2H9G - chains A and B of the 3 polymer chains in the assembly; structure by X-ray diffraction, 2.32 A resolution.

# Chain A
Name: Fab BdF1, light chain
From: Homo sapiens
Notes: fragment: Fab fragment; antibody fragment or engineered binder
Amino-acid sequence (214 residues; numbered 1 to 214; the number before each row is that of its first residue):
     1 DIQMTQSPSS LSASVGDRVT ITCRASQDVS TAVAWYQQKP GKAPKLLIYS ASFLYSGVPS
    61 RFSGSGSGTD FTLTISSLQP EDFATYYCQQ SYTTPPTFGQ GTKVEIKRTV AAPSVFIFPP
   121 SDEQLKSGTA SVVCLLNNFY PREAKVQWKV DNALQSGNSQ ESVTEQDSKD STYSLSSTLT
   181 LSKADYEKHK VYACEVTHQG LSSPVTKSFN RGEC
Disordered / not traced: 212-214
Cystine bridges: Cys23-Cys88, Cys134-Cys194

# Chain B
Name: Fab BdF1, heavy chain
From: Homo sapiens
Notes: fragment: Fab fragment; antibody fragment or engineered binder
Amino-acid sequence (228 residues; each row starts with the number of its first residue; a row labelled like 82A-82C holds insertion residues (82A, then the next letters in order)):
     1 EVQLVESGGG LVQPGGSLRL SCAASGFSIG KSGIHWVRQA PGKGLEWVAV IY
   52A P
    53 HDGNTAYADS VKGRFTISAD TSKNTAYLQM
82A-82C NSL
    83 RAEDTAVYYC ARRLALVR
100A-100C MWM
   101 DYWGQGTLVT VSSASTKGPS VFPLAPSSKS TSGGTAALGC LVKDYFPEPV TVSWNSGALT
   161 SGVHTFPAVL QSSGLYSLSS VVTVPSSSLG TQTYICNVNH KPSNTKVDKK VEPKSCDKTH
   221 L
Disordered / not traced: 129-133, 214-221
Cystine bridges: Cys22-Cys92, Cys140-Cys196

# Interface between chain A and chain B
Pairs across the interface (73):
  Ala32(A) - Arg100(B)
  Ala32(A) - Trp100B(B)
  Val33(A) - Trp100B(B)
  Ala34(A) - Trp100B(B)  hydrophobic
  Tyr36(A) - Met100A(B)
  Tyr36(A) - Trp100B(B)
  Tyr36(A) - Met100C(B)  hydrogen bond (side chain-backbone)
  Tyr36(A) - Trp103(B)  hydrophobic
  Gln38(A) - Gln39(B)  hydrogen bond
  Gln38(A) - Tyr91(B)
  Lys42(A) - Tyr91(B)  hydrogen bond (backbone-side chain)
  Ala43(A) - Tyr91(B)  hydrophobic
  Ala43(A) - Trp103(B)  hydrophobic
  Ala43(A) - Gly104(B)
  Pro44(A) - Leu45(B)  hydrophobic
  Pro44(A) - Trp103(B)
  Leu46(A) - Leu96(B)  hydrophobic
  Leu46(A) - Met100C(B)
  Tyr49(A) - Trp100B(B)
  Ser50(A) - Trp100B(B)
  Tyr55(A) - Leu96(B)  hydrophobic
  Tyr55(A) - Asp101(B)  hydrogen bond
  Tyr55(A) - Tyr102(B)
  Tyr87(A) - Gln39(B)  hydrogen bond
  Tyr87(A) - Lys43(B)
  Tyr87(A) - Gly44(B)
  Tyr87(A) - Leu45(B)  hydrophobic
  Gln89(A) - Met100A(B)  hydrogen bond (side chain-backbone)
  Gln89(A) - Trp100B(B)
  Gln89(A) - Met100C(B)
  Ser91(A) - Arg100(B)  hydrogen bond (backbone-side chain)
  Ser91(A) - Met100A(B)  hydrogen bond (side chain-backbone)
  Ser91(A) - Trp100B(B)
  Thr94(A) - Met100A(B)
  Pro95(A) - Trp47(B)  hydrophobic
  Pro96(A) - Trp47(B)
  Pro96(A) - Met100A(B)
  Phe98(A) - Leu45(B)
  Phe98(A) - Met100C(B)  hydrophobic
  Phe116(A) - Ala137(B)  hydrophobic
  Ile117(A) - Ser128(B)
  Phe118(A) - Leu124(B)  hydrophobic
  Phe118(A) - Ala125(B)
  Phe118(A) - Ala137(B)
  Ser121(A) - Phe122(B)
  Ser121(A) - Pro123(B)
  Glu123(A) - Val121(B)
  Glu123(A) - Phe122(B)
  Glu123(A) - Pro123(B)
  Glu123(A) - Lys209(B)  salt bridge
  Gln124(A) - Phe122(B)
  Gln124(A) - Lys143(B)
  Ser131(A) - Leu141(B)
  Ser131(A) - Lys143(B)
  Val133(A) - Leu124(B)  hydrophobic
  Leu135(A) - Ala137(B)  hydrophobic
  Leu135(A) - Phe166(B)  hydrophobic
  Leu135(A) - Val181(B)  hydrophobic
  Asn137(A) - His164(B)  hydrogen bond
  Asn137(A) - Thr183(B)
  Asn138(A) - His164(B)  hydrogen bond
  Gln160(A) - Val169(B)
  Gln160(A) - Leu170(B)  hydrogen bond (side chain-backbone)
  Gln160(A) - Gln171(B)
  Glu161(A) - Val169(B)
  Ser162(A) - Phe166(B)
  Ser162(A) - Pro167(B)  hydrogen bond (side chain-backbone)
  Ser162(A) - Val169(B)
  Val163(A) - Pro167(B)
  Ser174(A) - His164(B)
  Ser174(A) - Phe166(B)
  Leu175(A) - Phe166(B)  hydrophobic
  Ser176(A) - Phe166(B)
Also at the interface, not in a pair above, chain A (41 interface residues in all): Ser127, Thr164, Asp167, Ser208
Also at the interface, not in a pair above, chain B (41 interface residues in all): Glu46, Ala58, Asp61, Arg94, Thr135, Leu138, Thr165, Ser179

# Overview
Chain A and chain B each contribute 41 residues to their interface, with 12 hydrogen bonds and 1 salt bridge.
Polar contacts include Glu123(A)-Lys209(B), Tyr36(A)-Met100C(B) and Gln38(A)-Gln39(B).
Here chain A is Fab BdF1, light chain and chain B is Fab BdF1, heavy chain, both from Homo sapiens. Entry 2H9G
(Crystal structure of phage derived Fab BdF1 with human Death Receptor 5 (DR5)) was determined by X-ray
diffraction.
